PDB entry 6G5V | X-ray diffraction, 1.96 A resolution | chain A

[Chain A]
Name: Lysozyme C
Organism: Gallus gallus
Notes: EC 3.2.1.17
Reference sequence: P00698 (LYSC_CHICK); residues 1-129 here correspond to UniProt positions 19-147 (UniProt number = residue number + 18)
Amino-acid sequence (129 residues; each row starts with the number of its first residue):
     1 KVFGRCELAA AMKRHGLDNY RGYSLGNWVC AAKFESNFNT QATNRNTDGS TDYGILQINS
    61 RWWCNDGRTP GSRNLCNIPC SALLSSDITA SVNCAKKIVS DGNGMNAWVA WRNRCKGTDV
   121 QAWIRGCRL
Swiss-Prot annotation at these positions:
  - active site: E35, D52
  - binding site (substrate): D101
Disulfides: C6-C127, C30-C115, C64-C80, C76-C94
Ion coordination: platinum (II) ion site 1 near E7 (its only coordinating residue here); platinum (II) ion site 2: K13, L129; platinum (II) ion site 3: R14, H15 (together with dimethyl sulfoxide); platinum (II) ion site 4 near H15 (its only coordinating residue here); platinum (II) ion site 5 near K33 (its only coordinating residue here); platinum (II) ion site 6 near K97 (its only coordinating residue here)
Reported in the primary citation:
  - platinum (II) ion coordination: K1, E7, K13, R14, H15, K33, K97

[In short]
K13 and L129 coordinate platinum (II) ion site 2. R14 and H15 coordinate platinum (II) ion site 3. Curated
annotation (UniProt) lists active-site residues E35 and D52 and substrate-binding residue D101. The paper
reports platinum (II) ion coordination by K1, E7 and K13 among others.
Chain A is Lysozyme C (Gallus gallus); the structure, The X-ray structure of the adduct formed in the reaction
between lysozyme and a platinum(II) terpyridine ..., was determined by X-ray diffraction together with 6G5Y
from the same study.
